9BPG - chains K and M of the 19 polymer chains in the assembly; structure by electron microscopy, 3.30 A resolution.

== Chain K ==
Name: ATP synthase subunit b
From: Artemia franciscana
Sequence (265 residues; each row starts with the number of its first residue; numbers below 1 keep their minus sign (Met-56 is residue -56)):
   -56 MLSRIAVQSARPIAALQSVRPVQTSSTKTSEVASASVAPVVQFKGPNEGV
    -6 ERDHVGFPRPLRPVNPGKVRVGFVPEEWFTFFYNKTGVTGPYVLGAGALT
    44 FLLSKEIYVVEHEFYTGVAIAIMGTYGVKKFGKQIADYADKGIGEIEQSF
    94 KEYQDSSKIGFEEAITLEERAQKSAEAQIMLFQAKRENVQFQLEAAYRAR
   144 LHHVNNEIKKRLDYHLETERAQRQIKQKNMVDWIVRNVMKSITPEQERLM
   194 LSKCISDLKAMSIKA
Disordered / not traced: -56 to 0, 133-208

== Chain M ==
Name: ATP synthase subunit d
From: Artemia franciscana
Sequence (219 residues; each row starts with the number of its first residue; numbering starts at 0):
     0 MASKRIARSSIDWAKMAESVPESQKAMYNQFKAKSDGYIRKALSYPEQPS
    50 PINWEHYRKSLTNPAMVDAFKKQYEALKVPYPEDKVSSQIDAQEAEAKKE
   100 ITKFIQESRGRIENYKAELGKLGQMIPFEHMTLEDFFEAFPEKVLNPDPP
   150 SPNVKKKPFKNNSWHLIQKIPNHFGLILKKTLWNSKRRNSGNLEMNTIKS
   200 ILLLDIIFKSFIGIKMCKL
Disordered / not traced: 0-6, 40-84, 154-218

== How chain K and chain M interact ==
Residue-residue contacts (38):
  Arg2(K) with Ile125(M); His129(M), hydrogen bond (side chain-backbone); Asp134(M), salt bridge
  Glu90(K) with Glu128(M)
  Phe93(K) with Phe127(M), hydrophobic
  Tyr96(K) with Phe127(M), hydrophobic; Phe139(M)
  Gln97(K) with Leu121(M), hydrogen bond (side chain-backbone)
  Ser100(K) with Leu121(M)
  Lys101(K) with Leu118(M)
  Phe104(K) with Glu117(M); Leu118(M), hydrophobic; Leu121(M), hydrophobic
  Ala107(K) with Tyr114(M)
  Ile108(K) with Tyr114(M), hydrophobic
  Glu111(K) with Ser107(M); Arg110(M), salt bridge; Tyr114(M)
  Ala114(K) with Phe103(M), hydrophobic
  Gln115(K) with Ile104(M); Ser107(M); Ile111(M)
  Ala118(K) with Ile100(M)
  Ala120(K) with Ser18(M)
  Gln121(K) with Ile100(M)
  Ile122(K) with Glu93(M)
  Met123(K) with Lys14(M)
  Leu124(K) with Met15(M), hydrophobic
  Phe125(K) with Ile89(M); Gln92(M); Glu93(M); Ala96(M), hydrophobic
  Ala127(K) with Ile10(M), hydrophobic
  Lys128(K) with Phe30(M)
  Glu130(K) with Ser8(M); Ser9(M), hydrogen bond (side chain-backbone); Ile10(M)
  Asn131(K) with Tyr37(M)
Other interface residues (no listed pair), chain K (26 interface residues in all): Leu4, Arg129
Other interface residues (no listed pair), chain M (34 interface residues in all): Ser86, Lys97, Arg108, Met124, Met130, Phe135

== Summary ==
26 residues of chain K face 34 of chain M across their interface; the contacts include 3 hydrogen bonds and 2
salt bridges. Polar contacts include Arg2(K)-Asp134(M), Glu111(K)-Arg110(M) and Arg2(K)-His129(M).
Chain K is ATP synthase subunit b and chain M is ATP synthase subunit d, both from Artemia franciscana; the
structure, Artemia franciscana ATP synthase FO domain, state 1, pH 7.0, was determined by electron microscopy,
deposited together with 9B0X and 9B3J.
